Entry 9MU2 (electron microscopy, 3.54 A resolution); this record covers chains K and L of the 42 polymer chains in the assembly.

[Chain K (and L)]
Molecule: Major tail protein
Organism: Staphylococcus phage 80alpha
Notes: chain L of this document is another copy of the same molecule, construct and numbering; everything in this record applies to it too
UniProt: A4ZFB9 (A4ZFB9_BP80A); numbering as in UniProt (aligned over 1-193)
Amino-acid sequence (193 residues; numbered 1 to 193; the number before each row is that of its first residue):
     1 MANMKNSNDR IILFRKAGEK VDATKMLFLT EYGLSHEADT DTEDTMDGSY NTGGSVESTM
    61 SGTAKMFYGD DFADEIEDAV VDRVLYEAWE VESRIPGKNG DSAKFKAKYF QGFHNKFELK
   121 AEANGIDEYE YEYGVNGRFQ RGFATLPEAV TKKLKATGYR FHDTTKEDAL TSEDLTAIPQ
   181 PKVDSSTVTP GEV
Unresolved in the structure: 1, 164-193 (chain L: 1-158, 171-193)

[Interface between chain K and chain L]
Pairs across the interface (39; chain K residue first):
  Leu13(K) with Thr164(L)
  Arg15(K) with Asp163(L); Thr164(L), hydrogen bond (side chain-backbone); Thr165(L), hydrogen bond (side chain-backbone); Asp168(L), hydrogen bond (side chain-backbone); Ala169(L); Leu170(L)
  Ala17(K) with Leu170(L), hydrophobic
  Gly18(K) with Leu170(L)
  Lys20(K) with Ala169(L)
  Val21(K) with Lys166(L)
  Asp22(K) with Thr164(L); Thr165(L), hydrogen bond; Lys166(L), salt bridge
  Ala23(K) with Thr164(L), hydrogen bond (backbone-backbone)
  Glu87(K) with Leu170(L)
  Trp89(K) with His162(L), hydrogen bond (side chain-backbone); Asp163(L); Thr164(L)
  Lys104(K) with Asp163(L)
  Tyr109(K) with Tyr159(L), hydrophobic; Arg160(L); Phe161(L), hydrophobic; His162(L)
  Phe110(K) with Tyr159(L)
  Gln111(K) with Tyr159(L); Leu170(L)
  Asn136(K) with Tyr159(L), hydrogen bond (backbone-side chain)
  Arg138(K) with Tyr159(L), hydrogen bond (backbone-side chain)
  Phe139(K) with Tyr159(L)
  Gln140(K) with Tyr159(L), hydrogen bond (side chain-backbone); Phe161(L)
  Arg141(K) with Phe161(L)
  Gly142(K) with Phe161(L)
  Phe143(K) with Phe161(L)
  Ala144(K) with Asp163(L); Thr164(L)
  Thr145(K) with Asp163(L), hydrogen bond (backbone-side chain); Thr164(L), hydrogen bond (backbone-side chain)
Other interface residues (no listed pair), chain K (25 interface residues in all): Ala107, Val135

[In short]
25 residues of chain K and 11 residues of chain L are in contact, with 11 hydrogen bonds and 1 salt bridge.
Polar contacts include Asp22(K)-Lys166(L), Arg15(K)-Thr164(L) and Arg15(K)-Thr165(L).
Both chains are Major tail protein (Staphylococcus phage 80alpha). Entry 9MU2 (SaPI1 neck structure with DNA,
tail completion protein, and tape measure protein) was determined by electron microscopy together with 9MU3
from the same study.
